Entry 8WGW (electron microscopy, 2.90 A resolution); this record covers chains A and B.

[Chain A]
Protein: Spike glycoprotein
From: Severe acute respiratory syndrome coronavirus 2
Notes: fragment: rbd
UniProt: P0DTC2 (SPIKE_SARS2); aligned to UniProt positions 1-1205 over residues 4-1208 (the alignment contains insertions or deletions, so no single offset holds)
Amino-acid sequence (1244 residues; row label = number of the first residue in the row):
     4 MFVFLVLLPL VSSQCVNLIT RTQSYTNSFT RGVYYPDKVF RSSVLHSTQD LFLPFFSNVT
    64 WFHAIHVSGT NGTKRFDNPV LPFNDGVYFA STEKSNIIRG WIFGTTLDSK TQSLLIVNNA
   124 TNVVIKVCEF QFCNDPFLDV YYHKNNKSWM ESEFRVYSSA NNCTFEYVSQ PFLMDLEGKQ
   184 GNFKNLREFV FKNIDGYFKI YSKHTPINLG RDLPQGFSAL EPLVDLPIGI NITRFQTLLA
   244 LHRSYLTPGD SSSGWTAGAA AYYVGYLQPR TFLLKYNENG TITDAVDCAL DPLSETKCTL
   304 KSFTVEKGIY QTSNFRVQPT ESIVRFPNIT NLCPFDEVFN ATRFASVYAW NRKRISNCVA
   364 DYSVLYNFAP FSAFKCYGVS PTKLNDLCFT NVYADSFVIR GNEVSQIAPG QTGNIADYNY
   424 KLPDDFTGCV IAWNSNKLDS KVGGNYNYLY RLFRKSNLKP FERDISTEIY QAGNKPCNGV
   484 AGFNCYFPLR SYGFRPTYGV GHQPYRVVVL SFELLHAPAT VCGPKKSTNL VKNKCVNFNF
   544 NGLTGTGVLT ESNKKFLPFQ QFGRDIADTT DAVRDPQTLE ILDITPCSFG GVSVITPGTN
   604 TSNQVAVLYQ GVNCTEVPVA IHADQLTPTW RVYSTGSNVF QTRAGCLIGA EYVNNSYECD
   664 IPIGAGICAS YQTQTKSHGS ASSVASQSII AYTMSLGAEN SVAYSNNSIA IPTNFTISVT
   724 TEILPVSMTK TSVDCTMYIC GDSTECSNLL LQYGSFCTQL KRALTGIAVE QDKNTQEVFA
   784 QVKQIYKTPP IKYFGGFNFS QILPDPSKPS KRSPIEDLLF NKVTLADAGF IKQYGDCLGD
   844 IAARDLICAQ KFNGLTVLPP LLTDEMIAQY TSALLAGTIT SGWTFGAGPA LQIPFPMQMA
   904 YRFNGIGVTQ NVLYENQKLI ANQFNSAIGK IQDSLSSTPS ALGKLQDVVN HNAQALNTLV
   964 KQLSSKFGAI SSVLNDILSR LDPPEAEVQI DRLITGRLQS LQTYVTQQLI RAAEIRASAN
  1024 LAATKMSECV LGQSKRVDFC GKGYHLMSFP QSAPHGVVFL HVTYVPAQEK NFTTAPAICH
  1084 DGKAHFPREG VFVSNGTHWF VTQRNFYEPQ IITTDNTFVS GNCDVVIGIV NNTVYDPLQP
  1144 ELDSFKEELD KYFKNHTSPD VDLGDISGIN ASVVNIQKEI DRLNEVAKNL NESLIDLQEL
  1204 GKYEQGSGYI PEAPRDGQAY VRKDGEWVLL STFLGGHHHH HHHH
Not modelled in the structure: 4-331, 530-1247
Construct notes: variant Ile22 (Thr19 in P0DTC2), Ser27 (Ala in P0DTC2), Asp142 (Gly in P0DTC2), Gly213 (Val in P0DTC2), Asp339 (Gly in P0DTC2), Phe371 (Ser in P0DTC2), Pro373 (Ser in P0DTC2), Ala376 (Thr in P0DTC2), Asn405 (Asp in P0DTC2), Ser408 (Arg in P0DTC2), Asn417 (Lys in P0DTC2), Lys440 (Asn in P0DTC2), Asn477 (Ser in P0DTC2), Lys478 (Thr in P0DTC2), Ala484 (Glu in P0DTC2), Arg493 (Gln in P0DTC2), Arg498 (Gln in P0DTC2), Tyr501 (Asn in P0DTC2), His505 (Tyr in P0DTC2), Gly614 (Asp in P0DTC2), Tyr655 (His in P0DTC2), Lys679 (Asn in P0DTC2), His681 (Pro in P0DTC2), Lys764 (Asn in P0DTC2), Tyr796 (Asp in P0DTC2), His954 (Gln in P0DTC2), Lys969 (Asn in P0DTC2), Pro986 (Lys in P0DTC2), Pro987 (Val in P0DTC2); conflict Gly682 (Arg in P0DTC2), Ser683 (Arg in P0DTC2), Ser685 (Arg in P0DTC2), Pro817 (Phe in P0DTC2), Pro892 (Ala in P0DTC2), Pro899 (Ala in P0DTC2), Pro942 (Ala in P0DTC2); expression tag (1209-1247)
Disulfide bonds: Cys480-Cys488
Covalently attached groups: N-acetylglucosamine (NAG) linked to Asn343
UniProt features mapped onto this chain:
  - glycosylation (N-linked (GlcNAc...) asparagine): Asn20 (complex), Asn125 (hybrid), Asn334 (complex), Asn606 (hybrid)

[Chain B]
Protein: Angiotensin-converting enzyme 2
From: Homo sapiens
UniProt: Q9BYF1 (ACE2_HUMAN); residue numbers follow UniProt; this construct covers 1-615
Amino-acid sequence (615 residues; numbered 1 to 615; the number before each row is that of its first residue):
     1 MSSSSWLLLS LVAVTAAQST IEEQAKTFLD KFNHEAEDLF YQSSLASWNY NTNITEENVQ
    61 NMNNAGDKWS AFLKEQSTLA QMYPLQEIQN LTVKLQLQAL QQNGSSVLSE DKSKRLNTIL
   121 NTMSTIYSTG KVCNPDNPQE CLLLEPGLNE IMANSLDYNE RLWAWESWRS EVGKQLRPLY
   181 EEYVVLKNEM ARANHYEDYG DYWRGDYEVN GVDGYDYSRG QLIEDVEHTF EEIKPLYEHL
   241 HAYVRAKLMN AYPSYISPIG CLPAHLLGDM WGRFWTNLYS LTVPFGQKPN IDVTDAMVDQ
   301 AWDAQRIFKE AEKFFVSVGL PNMTQGFWEN SMLTDPGNVQ KAVCHPTAWD LGKGDFRILM
   361 CTKVTMDDFL TAHHEMGHIQ YDMAYAAQPF LLRNGANEGF HEAVGEIMSL SAATPKHLKS
   421 IGLLSPDFQE DNETEINFLL KQALTIVGTL PFTYMLEKWR WMVFKGEIPK DQWMKKWWEM
   481 KREIVGVVEP VPHDETYCDP ASLFHVSNDY SFIRYYTRTL YQFQFQEALC QAAKHEGPLH
   541 KCDISNSTEA GQKLFNMLRL GKSEPWTLAL ENVVGAKNMN VRPLLNYFEP LFTWLKDQNK
   601 NSFVGWSTDW SPYAD
Not modelled in the structure: 1-18, 615
Covalently attached groups: N-acetylglucosamine (NAG) linked to Asn53, Asn90, Asn103, Asn322, Asn432, Asn546
Small-molecule neighbours: Zn2+ (ZN): His374, Glu375, His378, Glu402
UniProt features mapped onto this chain:
  - region (Interaction with SARS-CoV spike glycoprotein): Asp30 to Tyr41, Met82 to Pro84, Lys353 to Arg357
  - active site: Glu375 (Proton acceptor), His505 (Proton donor)
  - binding site (chloride): Arg169, Trp477, Lys481
  - binding site (substrate): Arg273, His345, Pro346, Tyr515
  - binding site (Zn(2+)): His374, His378, Glu402
  - glycosylation (N-linked (GlcNAc...) asparagine): Asn53, Asn90, Asn103, Asn322, Asn432, Asn546
  - mutagenesis: Ser19 (S19P: Increases slightly the interaction with RBD domain of SARS-CoV-2 spike protein), Gln24 to Lys26 (Slightly inhibits interaction with SARS-CoV spike glycoprotein), Gln24 (Q24T: Increases slightly the interaction with RBD domain of SARS-CoV-2 spike protein), Ala25 (A25V: Increases slightly the interaction with RBD domain of SARS-CoV-2 spike protein), Thr27 (T27Y: Increases slightly the interaction with RBD domain of SARS-CoV-2 spike protein. In sACE2.v2.2; increases interaction with RBD domain of SARS-CoV-2 spike protein ...), Leu29 (L29F: Increases slightly the interaction with RBD domain of SARS-CoV-2 spike protein), Lys31 (K31D: Abolishes interaction with SARS-CoV spike glycoprotein; K31Y: Increases slightly the interaction with RBD domain of SARS-CoV-2 spike protein), Asn33 (N33D: Increases slightly the interaction with RBD domain of SARS-CoV-2 spike protein), His34 (H34A: Increases slightly the interaction with RBD domain of SARS-CoV-2 spike protein), Glu37 (E37A: No effect on interaction with SARS-CoV spike glycoprotein), Asp38 (D38A: No effect on interaction with SARS-CoV spike glycoprotein), Leu39 (L39R: Increases slightly the interaction with RBD domain of SARS-CoV-2 spike protein), 48 further mutagenesis entries in UniProt

[Interface between chain A and chain B]
Pairs across the interface - 33 pairs, chain A then chain B:
  Tyr449(A) with Gln42(B), hydrogen bond
  Tyr453(A) with His34(B), hydrogen bond
  Leu455(A) with His34(B)
  Phe456(A) with Thr27(B); Asp30(B); Lys31(B)
  Tyr473(A) with Thr27(B)
  Ala475(A) with Gln24(B); Thr27(B)
  Gly476(A) with Gln24(B)
  Asn477(A) with Ser19(B); Gln24(B)
  Phe486(A) with Met82(B), hydrophobic; Tyr83(B)
  Asn487(A) with Gln24(B), hydrogen bond; Tyr83(B), hydrogen bond
  Tyr489(A) with Thr27(B); Phe28(B); Lys31(B); Tyr83(B), hydrogen bond
  Arg493(A) with His34(B); Glu35(B), salt bridge; Asp38(B), salt bridge
  Arg498(A) with Tyr41(B); Gln42(B)
  Thr500(A) with Tyr41(B), hydrogen bond; Asp355(B); Arg357(B)
  Tyr501(A) with Tyr41(B); Lys353(B)
  Gly502(A) with Lys353(B), hydrogen bond (backbone-backbone); Gly354(B)
  His505(A) with Lys353(B)
Interface residues without a listed pair, chain A (18 interface residues in all): Asn417
Interface residues without a listed pair, chain B (18 interface residues in all): Asn330

[In short]
Chain A and chain B each contribute 18 residues to their interface; the contacts include 7 hydrogen bonds and
2 salt bridges. Polar pairs include Arg493(A)-Glu35(B), Arg493(A)-Asp38(B) and Tyr449(A)-Gln42(B). Ligands of
chain B: Zn2+. N-acetylglucosamine is covalently linked to Asn343(A).
Here chain A is Spike glycoprotein (Severe acute respiratory syndrome coronavirus 2) and chain B is
Angiotensin-converting enzyme 2 (Homo sapiens). Entry 8WGW (Local refinement of RBD-ACE2) was determined by
electron microscopy, deposited together with 8WGV.
